Entry 8VEV (X-ray diffraction, 3.06 A resolution); this record covers chains A and B.

[Chain A]
Name: N6-methyladenosine (m6A) binding IgG Fab, heavy chain
Organism: Mus musculus
Notes: antibody fragment or engineered binder
Amino-acid sequence (221 residues; each row starts with the number of its first residue):
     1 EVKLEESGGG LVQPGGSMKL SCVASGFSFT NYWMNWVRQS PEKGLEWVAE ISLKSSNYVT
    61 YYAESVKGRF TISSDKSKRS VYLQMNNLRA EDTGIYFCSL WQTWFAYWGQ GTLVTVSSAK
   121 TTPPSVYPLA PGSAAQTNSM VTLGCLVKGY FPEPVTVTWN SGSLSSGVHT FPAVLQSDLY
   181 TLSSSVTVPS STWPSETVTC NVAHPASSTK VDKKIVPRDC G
Disordered / not traced: 219-221
Cystine bridges: Cys-22/Cys-98, Cys-145/Cys-200
Reported in the primary citation:
  - binding site for N-methyladenosine: Trp-33, Asn-35, Glu-50, Trp-101, Phe-105

[Chain B]
Name: N6-methyladenosine (m6A) binding IgG Fab, light chain
Organism: Mus musculus
Notes: antibody fragment or engineered binder
Amino-acid sequence (215 residues; each row starts with the number of its first residue):
     1 QAVVTQESAL TTSPGETVTL TCRSSTGAVT TSNYANWVQE KPDHLFTGLI GGTNNRAPGV
    61 PARFSGSLIG DKAALTITGA QTDDEAIYFC ALWYSNHLVF GGGTKLTVLG QPKSSPSVTL
   121 FPPSSEELET NKATLVCTIT DFYPGVVTVD WKVDGTPVTQ GMETTQPSKQ SNNKYMASSY
   181 LTLTARAWER HSSYSCQVTH EGHTVEKSLS RADCS
Disordered / not traced: 214-215
Cystine bridges: Cys-22/Cys-90, Cys-137/Cys-196
Reported in the primary citation:
  - binding site for N-methyladenosine: Tyr-34, Trp-93, Leu-98

[Chain A / chain B interface]
Contacting residue pairs (65; chain A residue first):
  Val-37(A) / Phe-100(B)  hydrophobic
  Gln-39(A) / Glu-40(B)  hydrogen bond
  Leu-45(A) / Phe-46(B)  hydrophobic
  Leu-45(A) / Phe-89(B)
  Leu-45(A) / Phe-100(B)  hydrophobic
  Trp-47(A) / His-97(B)
  Trp-47(A) / Leu-98(B)
  Trp-47(A) / Phe-100(B)
  Glu-50(A) / Trp-93(B)
  Tyr-61(A) / Trp-93(B)
  Tyr-61(A) / Ser-95(B)
  Tyr-61(A) / Asn-96(B)
  Phe-97(A) / His-44(B)
  Trp-101(A) / Asn-36(B)  hydrogen bond
  Thr-103(A) / Asn-36(B)
  Thr-103(A) / Gly-51(B)
  Thr-103(A) / Gly-52(B)
  Trp-104(A) / Asn-36(B)
  Trp-104(A) / Asn-55(B)
  Trp-104(A) / Arg-56(B)
  Trp-104(A) / Ala-57(B)  hydrophobic
  Trp-104(A) / Pro-58(B)
  Phe-105(A) / Asn-36(B)
  Phe-105(A) / Val-38(B)  hydrophobic
  Phe-105(A) / Gly-48(B)  hydrogen bond (backbone-backbone)
  Phe-105(A) / Leu-98(B)  hydrophobic
  Trp-108(A) / Val-38(B)  hydrophobic
  Trp-108(A) / Phe-46(B)  hydrophobic
  Gln-110(A) / His-44(B)  hydrogen bond (backbone-side chain)
  Tyr-127(A) / Ser-124(B)
  Tyr-127(A) / Glu-126(B)
  Tyr-127(A) / Glu-127(B)
  Tyr-127(A) / Thr-130(B)
  Pro-128(A) / Ser-124(B)
  Pro-128(A) / Glu-126(B)
  Leu-129(A) / Phe-121(B)  hydrophobic
  Leu-129(A) / Val-136(B)  hydrophobic
  Ala-130(A) / Phe-121(B)
  Ala-130(A) / Pro-122(B)
  Thr-142(A) / Phe-121(B)
  Leu-143(A) / Phe-121(B)
  Leu-146(A) / Thr-134(B)
  Leu-146(A) / Tyr-180(B)  hydrophobic
  Lys-148(A) / Glu-127(B)  salt bridge
  Lys-148(A) / Thr-134(B)
  His-169(A) / Thr-140(B)
  His-169(A) / Asp-141(B)  salt bridge
  His-169(A) / Gln-170(B)
  His-169(A) / Met-176(B)
  Thr-170(A) / Met-176(B)
  Phe-171(A) / Thr-138(B)
  Phe-171(A) / Ile-139(B)
  Phe-171(A) / Thr-140(B)
  Phe-171(A) / Ala-177(B)
  Phe-171(A) / Ser-178(B)
  Pro-172(A) / Thr-165(B)
  Pro-172(A) / Gln-166(B)
  Val-174(A) / Thr-165(B)
  Val-174(A) / Tyr-180(B)  hydrophobic
  Gln-176(A) / Glu-163(B)  hydrogen bond
  Leu-182(A) / Tyr-180(B)
  Ser-183(A) / Val-136(B)
  Ser-183(A) / Tyr-180(B)  hydrogen bond
  Lys-213(A) / Glu-126(B)  salt bridge
  Arg-218(A) / Ser-125(B)  hydrogen bond
Also at the interface, not in a pair above, chain A (39 interface residues in all): Gly-44, Glu-46, Tyr-62, Glu-64, Lys-67, Pro-131, Gly-144, Thr-181
Also at the interface, not in a pair above, chain B (46 interface residues in all): Gln-1, Thr-47, Ile-50, Thr-119, Lys-132, Ser-168

[Summary]
Chain A and chain B form an interface of 39 and 46 residues respectively; the contacts include 7 hydrogen
bonds and 3 salt bridges. Polar contacts include Lys-148(A)/Glu-127(B), His-169(A)/Asp-141(B) and
Lys-213(A)/Glu-126(B). From the paper: a binding site for N-methyladenosine at Trp-33(A), Asn-35(A) and
Tyr-34(B) among others.
Here chain A is N6-methyladenosine (m6A) binding IgG Fab, heavy chain and chain B is N6-methyladenosine (m6A)
binding IgG Fab, light chain, both from Mus musculus. Entry 8VEV (Structure of a mouse IgG antibody
antigen-binding fragment (Fab) targeting N6-methyladenosine (m6A), an RNA modification, m6A ...) was
determined by X-ray diffraction, deposited together with 8TCA.
